PDB entry 2GYU | X-ray diffraction, 2.20 A resolution | chains A and B

== Chain A (and B) ==
Name: Acetylcholinesterase
From: Mus musculus
Notes: EC 3.1.1.7; chain B of this document is another copy of the same molecule, construct and numbering; everything in this record applies to it too
UniProtKB: P21836 (ACES_MOUSE); residues 1-543 here correspond to UniProt positions 32-574 (UniProt number = residue number + 31)
Sequence (543 residues; row label = number of the first residue in the row):
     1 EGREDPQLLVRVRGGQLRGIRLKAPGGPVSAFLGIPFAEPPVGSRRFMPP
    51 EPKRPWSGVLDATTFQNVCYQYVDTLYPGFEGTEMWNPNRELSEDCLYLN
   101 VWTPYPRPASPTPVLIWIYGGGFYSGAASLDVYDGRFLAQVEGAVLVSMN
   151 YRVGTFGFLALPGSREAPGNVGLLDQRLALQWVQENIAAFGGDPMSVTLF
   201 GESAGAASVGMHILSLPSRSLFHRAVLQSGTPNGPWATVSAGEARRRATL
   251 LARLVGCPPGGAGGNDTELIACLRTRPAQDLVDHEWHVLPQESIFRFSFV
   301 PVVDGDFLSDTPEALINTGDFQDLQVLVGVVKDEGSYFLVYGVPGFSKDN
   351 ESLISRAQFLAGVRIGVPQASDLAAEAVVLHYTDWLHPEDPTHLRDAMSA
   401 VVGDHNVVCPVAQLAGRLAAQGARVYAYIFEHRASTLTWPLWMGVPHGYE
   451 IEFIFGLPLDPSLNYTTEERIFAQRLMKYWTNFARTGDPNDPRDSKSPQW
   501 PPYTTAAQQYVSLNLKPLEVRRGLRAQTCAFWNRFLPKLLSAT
Disordered / not traced: 258-264, 543 (chain B: 1-3, 258-264)
Disulfides: C69-C96, C257-C272, C409-C529
Covalent attachments: glycan linked to N350; N-acetylglucosamine (NAG) linked to N464
Ligand contacts: HI6 (4-(aminocarbonyl)-1-[({2-[(E)-(hydroxyimino)methyl]pyridinium-1-yl}methoxy)methyl]pyridinium): Y72, D74, Y124, E285, W286, I294, F295, R296, F297, S298, Y337, F338, Y341
Curated features (UniProtKB/Swiss-Prot):
  - active site: S203 (Acyl-ester intermediate), E334 (Charge relay system), H447 (Charge relay system)
  - glycosylation (N-linked (GlcNAc...) asparagine): N265, N350, N464

== Interface between chain A and chain B ==
Residue-residue contacts (41):
  L373(A) with F535(B), hydrophobic; K538(B); A542(B), hydrophobic
  E376(A) with K538(B), salt bridge
  A377(A) with F535(B), hydrophobic
  L380(A) with A530(B); R534(B)
  H381(A) with Q527(B)
  T383(A) with Q527(B), hydrogen bond (backbone-side chain)
  D384(A) with Q527(B)
  W385(A) with Q508(B), hydrogen bond (backbone-side chain); A526(B); Q527(B), hydrogen bond (backbone-side chain); A530(B); R534(B)
  L386(A) with A506(B); A507(B); Q508(B); R522(B); G523(B)
  H387(A) with R522(B)
  Q508(A) with W385(B), hydrogen bond (side chain-backbone); L386(B)
  R522(A) with L386(B)
  G523(A) with L386(B)
  A526(A) with W385(B)
  Q527(A) with L380(B); H381(B), hydrogen bond (side chain-backbone); T383(B), hydrogen bond (side chain-backbone); D384(B); W385(B), hydrogen bond (side chain-backbone)
  A530(A) with W385(B)
  R534(A) with L380(B); W385(B)
  F535(A) with L373(B), hydrophobic; A377(B), hydrophobic; L380(B), hydrophobic
  K538(A) with E376(B), salt bridge
  L539(A) with L539(B), hydrophobic
  A542(A) with L373(B), hydrophobic; T543(B)
Also at the interface, not in a pair above, chain A (22 interface residues in all): A506
Also at the interface, not in a pair above, chain B (24 interface residues in all): H387

== Overview ==
22 residues of chain A and 24 residues of chain B are in contact; the contacts include 7 hydrogen bonds and 2
salt bridges. Polar contacts include E376(A)-K538(B), T383(A)-Q527(B) and W385(A)-Q508(B). Chain A binds
compound HI6. N-acetylglucosamine is covalently linked to N464(A).
Chain A and chain B are both Acetylcholinesterase (Mus musculus); the structure, Crystal structure of Mus
musculus Acetylcholinesterase in complex with HI-6, was determined by X-ray diffraction (same publication as
2GYV and 2GYW).
